7R2K - chains R and U of the 24 polymer chains in the assembly; structure by electron microscopy, 3.30 A resolution.

# Chain R
Molecule: Cas7a
Organism: Pyrococcus furiosus DSM 3638
UniProtKB: Q8U333 (Q8U333_PYRFU); residues 1-336 here = UniProt positions 1-336
Sequence (336 residues; each row starts with the number of its first residue):
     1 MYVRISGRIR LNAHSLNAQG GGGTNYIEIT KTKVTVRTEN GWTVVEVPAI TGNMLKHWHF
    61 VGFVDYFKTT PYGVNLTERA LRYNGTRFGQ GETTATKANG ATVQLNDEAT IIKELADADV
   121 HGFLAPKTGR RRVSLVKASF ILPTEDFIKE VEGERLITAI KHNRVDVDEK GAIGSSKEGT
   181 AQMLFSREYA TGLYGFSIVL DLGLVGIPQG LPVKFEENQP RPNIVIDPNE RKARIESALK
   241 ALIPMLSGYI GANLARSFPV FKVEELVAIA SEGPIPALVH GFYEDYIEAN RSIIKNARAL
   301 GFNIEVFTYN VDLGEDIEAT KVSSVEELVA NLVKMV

# Chain U
Molecule: crRNA
Organism: Escherichia coli
Sequence (57 nucleotides; row label = number of the first residue in the row):
     1 AUUGAAAGUU GUAGUAUGCG GUCCUUGCGG CUGAGAGCAC UUCAGGAGUU GCCCGCG

# How chain R and chain U interact
Pairs across the interface (41; chain R residue first):
  Asn17(R) with G45(U), hydrogen bond to the phosphate
  Ala18(R) with G45(U), sugar contact; G46(U), phosphate contact
  Gln19(R) with G45(U), hydrogen bond to the sugar
  Gly20(R) with G45(U), sugar contact
  Gly22(R) with G46(U), base contact
  Thr51(R) with G45(U), phosphate contact
  Asn53(R) with C43(U), hydrogen bond to the sugar; A44(U), sugar contact; G45(U), phosphate contact
  Met54(R) with A44(U), sugar contact
  Lys56(R) with C43(U), phosphate contact
  His57(R) with A44(U), hydrogen bond to the base
  Gly85(R) with C43(U), sugar contact
  Arg87(R) with U42(U), sugar contact; C43(U), salt bridge to the phosphate
  Phe123(R) with U41(U), sugar contact; U42(U), sugar contact
  Leu124(R) with U41(U), base contact; U42(U), sugar contact
  Arg131(R) with C40(U), hydrogen bond to the sugar; U41(U), hydrogen bond to the sugar
  Arg132(R) with U41(U), phosphate contact; U42(U), phosphate contact
  Val133(R) with U42(U), phosphate contact
  Ser134(R) with U42(U), hydrogen bond to the phosphate
  Lys161(R) with G51(U), hydrogen bond to the base
  His162(R) with G51(U), phosphate contact
  Asn163(R) with U49(U), hydrogen bond to the sugar; U50(U), phosphate contact; G51(U), hydrogen bond to the sugar
  Arg164(R) with U49(U), base contact; U50(U), phosphate contact
  Val165(R) with U50(U), hydrogen bond to the phosphate; C52(U), sugar contact
  Phe185(R) with U49(U), base contact
  Ala252(R) with G46(U), phosphate contact; A47(U), phosphate contact
  Asn253(R) with A47(U), phosphate contact
  Arg256(R) with G48(U), salt bridge to the phosphate; U49(U), salt bridge to the phosphate
Interface residues without a listed pair, chain R (35 interface residues in all): Gly23, Trp58, Tyr83, Thr86, Gly122, Gln182, Met183, Leu184
Interface residues without a listed pair, chain U (14 interface residues in all): C38

# Summary
35 residues of chain R face 14 of chain U across their interface; the contacts include 11 hydrogen bonds and 3
salt bridges. Among the polar pairs are His57(R)-A44(U), Lys161(R)-G51(U) and Gln19(R)-G45(U).
Here chain R is Cas7a (Pyrococcus furiosus DSM 3638) and chain U is crRNA (Escherichia coli). Entry 7R2K
(elongated Cascade complex from type I-A CRISPR-Cas system) was determined by electron microscopy.
